Entry 6M6I (electron microscopy, 4.05 A resolution (low resolution: residue-level contacts below are approximate; hydrogen-bond / salt-bridge calls are withheld)); this record covers chains O and P of the 17 polymer chains in the assembly.

# Chain O (and P)
Name: Small capsomere-interacting protein
From: Human herpesvirus 2
Notes: chain P of this document is another copy of the same molecule, construct and numbering; everything in this record applies to it too
Reference sequence: G9I257 (G9I257_HHV2); numbering as in UniProt (aligned over 1-112)
Amino-acid sequence (112 residues; each row starts with the number of its first residue):
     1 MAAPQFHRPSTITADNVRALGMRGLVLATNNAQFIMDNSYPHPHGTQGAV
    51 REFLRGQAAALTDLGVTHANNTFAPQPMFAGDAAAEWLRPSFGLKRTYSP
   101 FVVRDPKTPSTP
Disordered / not traced: 1-2, 104-112

# Chain O / chain P interface
Contacting residue pairs - 12 pairs, chain O then chain P:
  Ala-83(O) with Phe-34(P)
  Ala-84(O) with Thr-29(P); Asn-30(P); Asn-31(P); Ala-32(P); Phe-34(P)
  Ala-85(O) with Thr-29(P)
  Trp-87(O) with Phe-6(P)
  Leu-88(O) with Phe-6(P); Phe-53(P)
  Arg-89(O) with Thr-29(P); Asn-30(P)
Interface residues without a listed pair, chain P (11 interface residues in all): Pro-9, Ile-12, Gln-33, Met-36

# Summary
Chain O and chain P form an interface of 6 and 11 residues respectively.
Chain O and chain P are both Small capsomere-interacting protein (Human herpesvirus 2); the structure,
Structure of HSV2 B-capsid portal vertex, was determined by electron microscopy together with 6M6G and 6M6H
from the same study.
